1JU5 - chains A and C of the 3 polymer chains in the assembly; structure by solution NMR.

[Chain A]
Name: Crk
Organism: Homo sapiens
Notes: fragment: Crk SH2 domain
UniProt: P46108 (CRK_HUMAN); numbering as in UniProt (aligned over 12-120)
Chain sequence (109 residues; each row starts with the number of its first residue):
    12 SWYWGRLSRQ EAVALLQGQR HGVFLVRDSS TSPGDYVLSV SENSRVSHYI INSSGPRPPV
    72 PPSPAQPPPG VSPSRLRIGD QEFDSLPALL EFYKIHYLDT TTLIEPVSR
Curated features (UniProtKB/Swiss-Prot):
  - modified residue: S40 (Phosphoserine), S41 (Phosphoserine), S74 (Phosphoserine), S83 (Phosphoserine), Y108 (Phosphotyrosine)

[Chain C]
Name: Abl
Organism: Homo sapiens
Notes: EC 2.7.1.112; fragment: Abl SH3 domain
UniProt: P00519 (ABL1_HUMAN); numbering as in UniProt (aligned over 62-122)
Chain sequence (61 residues; numbered 62 to 122; the number before each row is that of its first residue):
    62 DPNLFVALYD FVASGDNTLS ITKGEKLRVL GYNHNGEWCE AQTKNGQGWV PSNYITPVNS
   122 K
Unresolved in the structure: 122
Differences from the reference sequence: engineered mutation K122 (Leu in P00519)
Curated features (UniProtKB/Swiss-Prot):
  - modified residue (Phosphotyrosine): Y70, Y115

[Chain A / chain C interface]
Residue-residue contacts (27; chain A residue first):
  P44(A) - H95(C)
  N63(A) - N96(C)
  G66(A) - N94(C)
  P67(A) - N78(C)
  P67(A) - N94(C)
  P67(A) - W99(C)
  P67(A) - W110(C)
  R68(A) - D77(C)
  R68(A) - N78(C)
  P69(A) - N78(C)
  P69(A) - T79(C)
  P69(A) - W99(C)
  P70(A) - W99(C)
  V71(A) - E98(C)
  V71(A) - W99(C)
  V71(A) - P112(C)
  P72(A) - F72(C)
  P72(A) - P112(C)
  P72(A) - N114(C)
  P72(A) - Y115(C)
  P73(A) - N114(C)
  P73(A) - Y115(C)
  S74(A) - N114(C)
  P75(A) - Y70(C)
  S83(A) - E98(C)
  P84(A) - E98(C)
  S85(A) - E98(C)
Interface residues without a listed pair, chain A (18 interface residues in all): D46, P80, G81
Interface residues without a listed pair, chain C (16 interface residues in all): G97, S113
Interface features reported in the paper:
  - specific contacts: R68(A)-D77(C) (hydrogen bond)
  - interface residues, chain A: P67(A), P69(A), V71(A), P72(A), P75(A)
  - interface residues, chain C: Y70(C), F72(C), G76(C), W99(C), W110(C), Y115(C)

[Summary]
The interface between chain A and chain C involves 18 residues on one side and 16 on the other. The authors
report a hydrogen bond between R68(A) and D77(C). The paper reports interface residues P67(A), P69(A) and
Y70(C) among others.
Here chain A is Crk and chain C is Abl, both from Homo sapiens. Entry 1JU5 (Ternary complex of an Crk SH2
domain, Crk-derived phophopeptide, and Abl SH3 domain by NMR spectroscopy) was determined by solution NMR.
